Entry 2AM4 (X-ray diffraction, 1.70 A resolution); this record covers chain A.

# Chain A
Name: Alpha-1,3-mannosyl-glycoprotein 2-beta-N-acetylglucosaminyltransferase
From: Oryctolagus cuniculus
Notes: EC 2.4.1.101
UniProtKB: P27115 (MGAT1_RABIT); residues 106-447 here = UniProt positions 106-447
Sequence (342 residues; numbered 106 to 447; the number before each row is that of its first residue):
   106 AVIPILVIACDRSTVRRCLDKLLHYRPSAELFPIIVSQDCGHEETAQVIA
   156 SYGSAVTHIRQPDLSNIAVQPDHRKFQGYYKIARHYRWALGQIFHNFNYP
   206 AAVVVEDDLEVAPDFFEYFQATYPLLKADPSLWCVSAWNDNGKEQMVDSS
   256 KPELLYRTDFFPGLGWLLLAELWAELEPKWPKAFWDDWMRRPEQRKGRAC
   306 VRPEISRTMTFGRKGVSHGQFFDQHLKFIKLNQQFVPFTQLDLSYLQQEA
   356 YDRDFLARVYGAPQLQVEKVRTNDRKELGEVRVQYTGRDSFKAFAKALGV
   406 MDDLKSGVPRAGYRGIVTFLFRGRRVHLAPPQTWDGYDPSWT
Curated features (UniProtKB/Swiss-Prot):
  - active site: D291 (Proton acceptor)
  - binding site (substrate): R117, D144, H190, D212, S322
  - binding site (Mn(2+)): D213
Disulfide bonds: C115-C145, C239-C305
Metal / ion sites: Mn2+: D213 (together with U2F)
Small-molecule neighbours: U2F (uridine-5'-diphosphate-2-deoxy-2-fluoro-alpha-D-glucose): I113, A114, C115, R117, D144, C145, Y184, K186, I187, H190, E211, D212, D213, L269, D291, G320, V321, S322

# In short
Chain A binds compound U2F. From UniProt: active-site residue D291, 5 substrate-binding residues and
Mn2+-binding residue D213.
Chain A is Alpha-1,3-mannosyl-glycoprotein 2-beta-N-acetylglucosaminyltransferase (Oryctolagus cuniculus); the
structure, Crystal Structure of N-Acetylglucosaminyltransferase I in Complex with
UDP-2-deoxy-2-fluoro-glucose, was determined by X-ray diffraction (same publication as 2AM3, 2AM5 and 2APC).
